PDB entry 5BY5 | X-ray diffraction, 1.20 A resolution | chain A

== Chain A ==
Molecule: L-ectoine synthase
Source organism: Sphingopyxis alaskensis (strain DSM 13593 / LMG 18877 / RB2256)
Notes: EC 4.2.1.108
Reference sequence: Q1GNW6 (ECTC_SPHAL); numbering as in UniProt (aligned over 1-137)
Sequence (146 residues; each row starts with the number of its first residue):
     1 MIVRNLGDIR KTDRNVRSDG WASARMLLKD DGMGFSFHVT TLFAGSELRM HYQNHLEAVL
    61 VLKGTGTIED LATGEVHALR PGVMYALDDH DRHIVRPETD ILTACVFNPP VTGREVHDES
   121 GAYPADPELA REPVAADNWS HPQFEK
Unresolved in the structure: 116-146
Sequence notes: expression tag (138-146)
Small-molecule neighbours:
  - s-1,2-propanediol (PGO), molecule 1: Thr12, Asp13, Arg14
  - s-1,2-propanediol (PGO), molecule 2: Lys29, Asp30, Thr112, Arg114
  - s-1,2-propanediol (PGO), molecule 3: Asp31, Gly32, Met33, Leu56, Asp88
  - s-1,2-propanediol (PGO), molecule 4: Leu42, Leu48, Met50, Glu57, Val59, Tyr85, Leu87, His93, Val95
What the authors report for this chain:
  - contacts within the chain: His55-Pro109
  - conformationally variable residues (side-chain flip): Glu115
  - mutagenesis - W21A, S23A, T40A, Y52A, H55A, E57A, Y85A, Y85F, Y85W, L87A, D91A, H93A, H93N, C105S, F107A, F107W, E115A, E115D, H117A: decreased catalytic activity
  - mutagenesis - Y52A, H55A, E57A, Y85A, Y85F, Y85W, H93A, H93N, F107W: decreased binding to iron
  - mutagenesis - E57D: increased catalytic activity
  - mutagenesis - C105A: abolished catalytic activity
  - mutagenesis - C105A, E115A: unchanged binding to iron
  - mutagenesis - T41A, H51A, D91E, F107Y (about 95%): unchanged catalytic activity

== Summary ==
Chain A binds 4 copies of s-1,2-propanediol. From the paper: W21A, S23A and T40A, among others, reduce
catalytic activity; conformational variability at Glu115; 25 substitutions were tested in all.
Chain A is L-ectoine synthase (Sphingopyxis alaskensis (strain DSM 13593 / LMG 18877 / RB2256)); the
structure, High resolution structure of the ectoine synthase from the cold-adapted marine bacterium
Sphingopyxis alaskensis, was determined by X-ray diffraction (same publication as 5BXX).
